Entry 7RLO (electron microscopy, 2.60 A resolution); this record covers chains A and D of the 12 polymer chains in the assembly.

Chain A:
Protein: Translation initiation factor eIF-2B subunit epsilon
Source organism: Homo sapiens
UniProtKB: Q13144 (EI2BE_HUMAN); residue numbers follow UniProt; this construct covers 1-721
Amino-acid sequence (721 residues; each row starts with the number of its first residue):
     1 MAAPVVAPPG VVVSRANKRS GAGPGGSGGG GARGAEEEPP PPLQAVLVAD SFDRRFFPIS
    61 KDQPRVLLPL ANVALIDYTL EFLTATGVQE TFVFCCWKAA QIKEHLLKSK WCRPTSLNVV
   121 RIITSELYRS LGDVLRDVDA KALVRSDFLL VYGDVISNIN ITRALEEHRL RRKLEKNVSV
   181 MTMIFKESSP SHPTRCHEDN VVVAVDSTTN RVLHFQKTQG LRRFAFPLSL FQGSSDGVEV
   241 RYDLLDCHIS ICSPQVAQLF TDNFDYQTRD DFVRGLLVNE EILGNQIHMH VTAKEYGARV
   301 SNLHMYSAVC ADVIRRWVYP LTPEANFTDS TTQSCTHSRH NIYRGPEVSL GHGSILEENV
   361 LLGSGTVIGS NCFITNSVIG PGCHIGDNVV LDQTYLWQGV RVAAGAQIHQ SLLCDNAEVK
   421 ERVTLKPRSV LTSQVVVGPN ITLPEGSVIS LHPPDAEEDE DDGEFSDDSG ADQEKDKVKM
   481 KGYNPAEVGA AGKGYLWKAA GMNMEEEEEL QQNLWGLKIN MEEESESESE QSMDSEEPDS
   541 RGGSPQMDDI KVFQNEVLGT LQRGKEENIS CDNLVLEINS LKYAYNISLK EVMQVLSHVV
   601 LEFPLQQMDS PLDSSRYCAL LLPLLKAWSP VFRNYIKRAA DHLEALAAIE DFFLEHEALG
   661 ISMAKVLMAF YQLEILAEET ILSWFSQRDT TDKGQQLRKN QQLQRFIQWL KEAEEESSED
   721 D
Not modelled in the structure: 1-40, 280-284, 460-721
Swiss-Prot annotation at these positions:
  - modified residue: Ala2 (N-acetylalanine), Arg19 (Omega-N-methylarginine), Ser27 (Phosphoserine), Ser130 (Phosphoserine), Thr322 (Phosphothreonine), Ser450 (Phosphoserine), Ser466 (Phosphoserine), Ser469 (Phosphoserine), Ser532 (Phosphoserine), Ser540 (Phosphoserine), Ser544 (Phosphoserine), Ser717 (Phosphoserine)
  - cross-link (Glycyl lysine isopeptide (Lys-Gly)): Lys61 (interchain with G-Cter in ubiquitin), Lys103 (interchain with G-Cter in ubiquitin), Lys141 (interchain with G-Cter in ubiquitin), Lys217 (interchain with G-Cter in ubiquitin)
  - natural variant: Asp62 (D62V: In VWM5), Leu68 (L68S: In VWM5), Val73 (V73G: In VWM5), Ala74 (A74T: In VWM5), Thr91 (T91A: In VWM5), Leu106 (L106F: In VWM5), Arg113 (R113C: In VWM5; R113H: In VWM5), Arg195 (R195C: In VWM5; R195H: In VWM5), Arg269 (R269G: In VWM5; R269Q: In VWM5), Asp270 (D270H: In VWM5), Arg299 (R299H: In VWM5), Cys310 (C310F: In VWM5), 9 further natural variant entries in UniProt

Chain D:
Protein: Translation initiation factor eIF-2B subunit beta
Source organism: Homo sapiens
UniProtKB: P49770 (EI2BB_HUMAN); numbering as in UniProt (aligned over 1-351)
Amino-acid sequence (351 residues; each row starts with the number of its first residue):
     1 MPGSAAKGSE LSERIESFVE TLKRGGGPRS SEEMARETLG LLRQIITDHR WSNAGELMEL
    61 IRREGRRMTA AQPSETTVGN MVRRVLKIIR EEYGRLHGRS DESDQQESLH KLLTSGGLNE
   121 DFSFHYAQLQ SNIIEAINEL LVELEGTMEN IAAQALEHIH SNEVIMTIGF SRTVEAFLKE
   181 AARKRKFHVI VAECAPFCQG HEMAVNLSKA GIETTVMTDA AIFAVMSRVN KVIIGTKTIL
   241 ANGALRAVTG THTLALAAKH HSTPLIVCAP MFKLSPQFPN EEDSFHKFVA PEEVLPFTEG
   301 DILEKVSVHC PVFDYVPPEL ITLFISNIGG NAPSYIYRLM SELYHPDDHV L
Not modelled in the structure: 1-7, 99-105, 116-119
Swiss-Prot annotation at these positions:
  - natural variant: Val85 (V85E: In VWM2), Ala127 (A127V: Found in a patient with Rett syndrome-like phenotype; uncertain significance), Ser171 (S171F: In VWM2), Pro196 (P196S: In VWM2), Gly200 (G200V: In VWM2), Glu213 (E213G: In VWM2), Cys268 (C268Y: In VWM2), Lys273 (K273R: In VWM2), Val316 (V316D: In VWM2), Gly329 (G329V: In VWM2)

How chain A and chain D interact:
Residue-residue contacts - 40 pairs, chain A then chain D:
  Glu81(A) - Arg24(D)  salt bridge
  Ala85(A) - Arg24(D)
  Lys110(A) - Glu20(D)  salt bridge
  Thr115(A) - Glu16(D)
  Lys186(A) - Phe297(D)
  Glu187(A) - Phe297(D)
  Glu187(A) - Thr298(D)
  Ser188(A) - Phe297(D)
  Ser188(A) - Thr298(D)
  Ser189(A) - Gly300(D)
  Ser191(A) - Gly300(D)
  Ser191(A) - Asp301(D)
  His192(A) - Phe297(D)
  His192(A) - Gly300(D)
  His192(A) - Leu303(D)
  Pro193(A) - Glu304(D)
  Ala293(A) - Glu292(D)
  Tyr296(A) - Phe297(D)  hydrophobic
  Arg315(A) - Pro291(D)
  Arg315(A) - Leu303(D)  hydrogen bond (side chain-backbone)
  Arg315(A) - Glu304(D)
  Arg315(A) - Val306(D)
  Arg316(A) - Phe288(D)  hydrogen bond (side chain-backbone)
  Arg316(A) - Ala290(D)
  Arg316(A) - Pro291(D)
  Trp317(A) - Pro291(D)  hydrophobic
  Trp317(A) - Glu292(D)
  Trp317(A) - Leu295(D)
  Trp317(A) - Phe297(D)  hydrophobic
  Tyr319(A) - Lys287(D)
  Tyr319(A) - Phe288(D)
  Tyr319(A) - Val289(D)  hydrophobic
  Tyr319(A) - Ala290(D)
  Pro320(A) - Arg24(D)
  Ala325(A) - Lys23(D)
  Asn326(A) - Lys23(D)  hydrogen bond (backbone-side chain)
  His337(A) - Asp283(D)
  His337(A) - Phe288(D)
  Ser338(A) - Asp283(D)
  Asn341(A) - His309(D)
Also at the interface, not in a pair above, chain A (30 interface residues in all): Thr84, Thr194, Lys294, Asp312, Arg339, His340, Glu358
Also at the interface, not in a pair above, chain D (23 interface residues in all): Pro296, Lys305, Ser307

Overview:
30 residues of chain A and 23 residues of chain D are in contact, with 3 hydrogen bonds and 2 salt bridges.
Among the polar pairs are Glu81(A)-Arg24(D), Lys110(A)-Glu20(D) and Arg315(A)-Leu303(D).
Here chain A is Translation initiation factor eIF-2B subunit epsilon and chain D is Translation initiation
factor eIF-2B subunit beta, both from Homo sapiens. Entry 7RLO (Structure of the human eukaryotic translation
initiation factor 2B (eIF2B) in complex with a viral protein ...) was determined by electron microscopy.
